PDB entry 9BUC | electron microscopy, 3.40 A resolution | chains B and N of the 6 polymer chains in the assembly

[Chain B]
Molecule: Guanine nucleotide-binding protein G(I)/G(S)/G(T) subunit beta-1
Source organism: Homo sapiens
Reference sequence: P62873 (GBB1_HUMAN); numbering as in UniProt (aligned over 2-340)
Chain sequence (350 residues; each row starts with the number of its first residue; numbers below 1 keep their minus sign (Met-9 is residue -9)):
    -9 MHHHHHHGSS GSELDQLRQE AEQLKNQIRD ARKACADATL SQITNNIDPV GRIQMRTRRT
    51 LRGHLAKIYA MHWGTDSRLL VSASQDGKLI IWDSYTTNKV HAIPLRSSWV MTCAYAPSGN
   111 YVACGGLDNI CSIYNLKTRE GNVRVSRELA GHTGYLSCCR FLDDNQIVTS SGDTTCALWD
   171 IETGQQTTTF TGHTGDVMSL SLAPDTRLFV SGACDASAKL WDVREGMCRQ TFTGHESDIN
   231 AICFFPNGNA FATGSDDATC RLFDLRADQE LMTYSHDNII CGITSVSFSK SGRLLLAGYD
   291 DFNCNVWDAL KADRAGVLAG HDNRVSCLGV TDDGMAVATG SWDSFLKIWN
Not modelled in the structure: -9 to 1
Sequence notes: expression tag (-9 to 1)

[Chain N]
Molecule: Nanobody 35
Source organism: Lama glama
Notes: antibody fragment or engineered binder
Chain sequence (138 residues; row label = number of the first residue in the row):
     1 QVQLQESGGG LVQPGGSLRL SCAASGFTFS NYKMNWVRQA PGKGLEWVSD ISQSGASISY
    61 TGSVKGRFTI SRDNAKNTLY LQMNSLKPED TAVYYCARCP APFTRDCFDV TSTTYAYRGQ
   121 GTQVTVSSHH HHHHEPEA
Not modelled in the structure: 129-138
Disulfides: Cys22-Cys96, Cys99-Cys107

[Interface between chain B and chain N]
Pairs across the interface - 21 pairs, chain B then chain N:
  Arg8(B) - Gln120(N)  hydrogen bond
  Lys15(B) - Gln1(N)  hydrogen bond
  Lys15(B) - Gln3(N)  hydrogen bond
  Thr184(B) - Thr114(N)
  Cys204(B) - Ala116(N)
  Cys204(B) - Tyr117(N)  hydrogen bond (backbone-side chain)
  Asp205(B) - Ala116(N)
  Ala206(B) - Tyr117(N)
  Thr223(B) - Gln1(N)  hydrogen bond (side chain-backbone)
  Gly224(B) - Gln1(N)
  Glu226(B) - Phe27(N)
  Glu226(B) - Thr28(N)
  Glu226(B) - Tyr32(N)
  Glu226(B) - Arg98(N)  hydrogen bond (backbone-side chain)
  Ser227(B) - Tyr32(N)
  Ser227(B) - Pro100(N)  hydrogen bond (side chain-backbone)
  Ser227(B) - Tyr117(N)
  Asp228(B) - Tyr117(N)  hydrogen bond (backbone-side chain)
  Asp246(B) - Ala101(N)
  Asp247(B) - Tyr32(N)
  Ile270(B) - Phe103(N)  hydrophobic
Also at the interface, not in a pair above, chain B (15 interface residues in all): His225
Also at the interface, not in a pair above, chain N (16 interface residues in all): Val2, Gly26, Pro102

[Overview]
15 residues of chain B face 16 of chain N across their interface, with 8 hydrogen bonds. Polar pairs include
Arg8(B)-Gln120(N), Lys15(B)-Gln1(N) and Lys15(B)-Gln3(N).
Here chain B is Guanine nucleotide-binding protein G(I)/G(S)/G(T) subunit beta-1 (Homo sapiens) and chain N is
Nanobody 35 (Lama glama). Entry 9BUC (Human calcitonin Receptor in complex with Gs and cagrilintide in the
bypass conformation (repeat)) was determined by electron microscopy, deposited together with 9BLB, 9BLC, 9BLW,
9BP3, 9BQ3, 9BTW and 3 further entries.
